Entry 9AS4 (electron microscopy, 3.06 A resolution); this record covers chains A and B of the 5 polymer chains in the assembly.

# Chain A
Protein: 5-hydroxytryptamine receptor 2A
From: Homo sapiens
Reference sequence: P28223 (5HT2A_HUMAN); numbering as in UniProt (aligned over 1-471)
Sequence (471 residues; numbered 1 to 471; the number before each row is that of its first residue):
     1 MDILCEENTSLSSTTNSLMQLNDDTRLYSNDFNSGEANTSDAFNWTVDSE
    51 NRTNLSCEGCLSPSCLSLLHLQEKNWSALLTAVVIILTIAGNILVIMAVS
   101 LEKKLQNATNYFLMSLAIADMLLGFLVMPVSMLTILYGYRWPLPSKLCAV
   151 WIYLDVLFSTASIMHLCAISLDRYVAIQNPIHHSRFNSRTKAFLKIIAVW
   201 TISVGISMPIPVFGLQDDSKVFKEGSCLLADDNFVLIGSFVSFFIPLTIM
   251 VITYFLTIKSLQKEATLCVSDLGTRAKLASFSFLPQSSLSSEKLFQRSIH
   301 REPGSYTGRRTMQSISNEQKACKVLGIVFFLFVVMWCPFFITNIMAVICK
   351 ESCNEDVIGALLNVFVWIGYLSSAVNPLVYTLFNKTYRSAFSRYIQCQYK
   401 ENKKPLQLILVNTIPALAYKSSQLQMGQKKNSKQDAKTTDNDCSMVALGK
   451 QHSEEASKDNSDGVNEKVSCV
Disordered / not traced: 1-83, 100-104, 143-144, 263-314, 348-353, 394-471
Disulfides: Cys-148/Cys-227
Small-molecule neighbours: Lysergic acid diethylamide (7LD; (8alpha)-N,N-diethyl-6-methyl-9,10-didehydroergoline-8-carboxamide): Trp-151, Ile-152, Asp-155, Val-156, Ser-159, Thr-160, Cys-227, Leu-229, Gly-238, Ser-239, Ser-242, Trp-336, Phe-339, Phe-340, Asn-343, Val-366, Tyr-370
Reported in the primary citation:
  - binding site for Lysergic acid diethylamide: Trp-151, Asp-155, Phe-339, Phe-340
  - mutagenesis - V235M: decreased signaling in response to Lysergic acid diethylamide

# Chain B
Protein: G subunit q (Gi2-mini-Gq chimeric)
From: Homo sapiens
Sequence (246 residues; numbered 1 to 246; the number before each row is that of its first residue):
     1 MGSTVSAEDKAAAERSKMIDKNLREDGEKARRTLRLLLLGADNSGKSTIV
    51 KQMRILHGGSGGSGGTSGIFETKFQVDKVNFHMFDVGGQRDERRKWIQCF
   101 NDVTAIIFVVDSSDYNRLQEALNDFKSIWNNRWLRTISVILFLNKQDLLA
   151 EKVLAGKSKIEDYFPEFARYTTPEDATPEPGEDPRVTRAKYFIRKEFVDI
   201 STASGDGRHICYPHFTCAVDTENARRIFNDCKDIILQMNLREYNLV
Disordered / not traced: 1-3, 55-65, 174-181

# How chain A and chain B interact
Contacting residue pairs - 30 pairs, chain A then chain B:
  Asn-107(A) / Glu-242(B)  hydrogen bond
  Thr-109(A) / Tyr-243(B)
  Asp-172(A) / Tyr-243(B)  hydrogen bond
  Arg-173(A) / Leu-245(B)
  Ala-176(A) / Asn-239(B)
  Ala-176(A) / Tyr-243(B)  hydrophobic
  Ile-177(A) / Leu-240(B)  hydrophobic
  Ile-177(A) / Leu-245(B)  hydrophobic
  Pro-180(A) / Ile-235(B)
  Pro-180(A) / Leu-236(B)  hydrophobic
  Pro-180(A) / Asn-239(B)
  Ile-181(A) / Val-79(B)  hydrophobic
  Ile-181(A) / Phe-228(B)  hydrophobic
  Ile-181(A) / Lys-232(B)
  His-183(A) / Asn-239(B)
  His-183(A) / Tyr-243(B)  hydrogen bond
  Ser-184(A) / Ile-235(B)
  Ser-184(A) / Asn-239(B)
  Arg-185(A) / Arg-31(B)  hydrogen bond (backbone-side chain)
  Ser-188(A) / Arg-31(B)  hydrogen bond
  Asn-317(A) / Gln-237(B)  hydrogen bond
  Asn-317(A) / Val-246(B)
  Glu-318(A) / Leu-236(B)
  Lys-320(A) / Val-246(B)
  Ala-321(A) / Leu-245(B)
  Ala-321(A) / Val-246(B)
  Val-324(A) / Leu-245(B)
  Leu-325(A) / Leu-245(B)  hydrophobic
  Phe-383(A) / Asn-244(B)
  Asn-384(A) / Asn-244(B)
Also at the interface, not in a pair above, chain A (22 interface residues in all): Asn-187, Tyr-380

# Summary
The interface between chain A and chain B involves 22 residues on one side and 14 on the other; the contacts
include 6 hydrogen bonds. Polar pairs include Asn-107(A)/Glu-242(B), Asp-172(A)/Tyr-243(B) and
His-183(A)/Tyr-243(B). The paper reports a binding site for Lysergic acid diethylamide at Trp-151(A),
Asp-155(A) and Phe-339(A) among others; V235M of chain A reduces signaling in response to Lysergic acid
diethylamide.
Chain A is 5-hydroxytryptamine receptor 2A and chain B is G subunit q (Gi2-mini-Gq chimeric), both from Homo
sapiens; the structure, Global reconstruction of 5-HT2AR bound to LSD in complex with a mini-Gq protein and
scFv16 obtained ..., was determined by electron microscopy together with 9ARY, 9AS0, 9AS2, 9AS6, 9AS8 and 9ASA
from the same study.
